3S4W - chains A and B; structure by X-ray diffraction, 3.41 A resolution.

Chain A:
Molecule: Fanconi anemia group I protein homolog
Source organism: Mus musculus
UniProt: Q8K368 (FANCI_MOUSE); residues 1-1302 here = UniProt positions 1-1302
Chain sequence (1308 residues; row label = number of the first residue in the row):
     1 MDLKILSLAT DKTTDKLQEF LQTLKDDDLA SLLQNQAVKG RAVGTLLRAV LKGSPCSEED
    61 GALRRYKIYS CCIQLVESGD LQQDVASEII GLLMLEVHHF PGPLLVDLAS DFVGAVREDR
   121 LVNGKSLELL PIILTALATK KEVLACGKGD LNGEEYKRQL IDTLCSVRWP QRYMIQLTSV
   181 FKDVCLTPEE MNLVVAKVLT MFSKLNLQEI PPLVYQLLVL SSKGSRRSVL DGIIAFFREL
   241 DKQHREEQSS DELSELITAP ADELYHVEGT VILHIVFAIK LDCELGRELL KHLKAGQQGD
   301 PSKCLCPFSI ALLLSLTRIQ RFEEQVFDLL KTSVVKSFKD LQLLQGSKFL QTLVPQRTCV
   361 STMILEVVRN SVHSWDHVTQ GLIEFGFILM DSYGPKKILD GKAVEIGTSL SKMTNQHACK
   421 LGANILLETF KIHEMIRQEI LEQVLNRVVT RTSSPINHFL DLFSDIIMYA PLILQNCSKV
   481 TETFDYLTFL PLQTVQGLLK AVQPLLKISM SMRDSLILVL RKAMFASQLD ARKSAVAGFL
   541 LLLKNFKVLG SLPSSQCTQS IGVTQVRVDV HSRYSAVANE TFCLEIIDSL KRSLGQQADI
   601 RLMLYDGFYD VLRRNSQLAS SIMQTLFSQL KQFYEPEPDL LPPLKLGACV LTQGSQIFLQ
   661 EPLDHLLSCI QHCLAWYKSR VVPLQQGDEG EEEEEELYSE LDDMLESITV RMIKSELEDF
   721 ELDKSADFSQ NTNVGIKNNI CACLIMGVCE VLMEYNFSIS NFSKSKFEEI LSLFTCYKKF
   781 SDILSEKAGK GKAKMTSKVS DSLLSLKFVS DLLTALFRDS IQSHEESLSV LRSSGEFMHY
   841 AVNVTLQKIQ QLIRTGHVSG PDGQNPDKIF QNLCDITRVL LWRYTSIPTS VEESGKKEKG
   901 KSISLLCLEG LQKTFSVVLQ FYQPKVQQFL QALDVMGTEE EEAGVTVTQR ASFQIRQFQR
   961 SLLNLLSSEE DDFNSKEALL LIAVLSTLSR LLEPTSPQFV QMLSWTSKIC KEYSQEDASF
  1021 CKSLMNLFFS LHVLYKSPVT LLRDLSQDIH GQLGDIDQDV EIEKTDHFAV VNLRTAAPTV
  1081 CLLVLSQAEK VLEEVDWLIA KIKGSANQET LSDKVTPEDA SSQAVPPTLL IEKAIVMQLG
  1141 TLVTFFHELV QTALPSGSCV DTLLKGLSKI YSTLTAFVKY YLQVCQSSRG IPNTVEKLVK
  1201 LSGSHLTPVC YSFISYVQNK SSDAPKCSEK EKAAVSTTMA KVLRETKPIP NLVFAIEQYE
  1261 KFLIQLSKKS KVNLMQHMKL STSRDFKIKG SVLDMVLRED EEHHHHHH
Not modelled in the structure: 251-257, 402-410, 684-694, 791-797, 887-901, 1107-1126, 1223-1247, 1301-1308
Differences from the reference sequence: expression tag (1303-1308)
Curated features (UniProtKB/Swiss-Prot):
  - modified residue: S555 (Phosphoserine), T558 (Phosphothreonine), S729 (Phosphoserine), T948 (Phosphothreonine), S1122 (Phosphoserine)
  - cross-link: K522 (Glycyl lysine isopeptide (Lys-Gly) (interchain with G-Cter in ubiquitin))
From the paper describing this entry:
  - post-translational modification sites: K522 (citing earlier work)
  - post-translational modification sites: S555, T558, T564 (by similarity / conservation)
  - conformationally variable residues (order/disorder transition): S555, T564

Chain B:
Molecule: Fanconi anemia group D2 protein homolog
Source organism: Mus musculus
UniProt: Q80V62 (FACD2_MOUSE); numbering as in UniProt; present here: 33-845, 906-1415
Chain sequence (1323 residues; each row starts with the number of its first residue; note: 60 numbers in that range are skipped by the numbering (no residue carries them; nothing is unmodelled there)):
    33 SHNSHEVEEN GSVFVKLLKA SGLTLKTGEN QNQLGVDQVI FQRKLFQALR KHPAYPKVIE
    93 EFVNGLESYT EDSESLRNCL LSCERLQDEE ASMGTFYSKS LIKLLLGIDI LQPAIIKMLF
   153 EKVPQFLFES ENRDGINMAR LIINQLKWLD RIVDGKDLTA QMMQLISVAP VNLQHDFITS
   213 LPEILGDSQH ANVGKELGEL LVQNTSLTVP ILDVFSSLRL DPNFLSKIRQ LVMGKLSSVR
   273 LEDFPVIVKF LLHSVTDTTS LEVIAELREN LNVQQFILPS RIQASQSKLK SKGLASSSGN
   333 QENSDKDCIV LVFDVIKSAI RYEKTISEAW FKAIERIESA AEHKSLDVVM LLIIYSTSTQ
   393 TKKGVEKLLR NKIQSDCIQE QLLDSAFSTH YLVLKDICPS ILLLAQTLFH SQDQRIILFG
   453 SLLYKYAFKF FDTYCQQEVV GALVTHVCSG TEAEVDTALD VLLELIVLNA SAMRLNAAFV
   513 KGILDYLENM SPQQIRKIFC ILSTLAFSQQ PGTSNHIQDD MHLVIRKQLS STVFKYKLIG
   573 IIGAVTMAGI MAEDRSVPSN SSQRSANVSS EQRTQVTSLL QLVHSCTEHS PWASSLYYDE
   633 FANLIQERKL APKTLEWVGQ TIFNDFQDAF VVDFCAAPEG DFPFPVKALY GLEEYSTQDG
   693 IVINLLPLFY QECAKDASRA TSQESSQRSM SSLCLASHFR LLRLCVARQH DGNLDEIDGL
   753 LDCPLFLPDL EPGEKLESMS AKDRSLMCSL TFLTFNWFRE VVNAFCQQTS PEMKGKVLSR
   813 LKDLVELQGI LEKYLAVIPD YVPPFASVDL DTL
   906 DMMPRKTFVS LQNYRAFFRE LDIEVFSILH SGLVTKFILD TEMHTEATEV VQLGPAELLF
   966 LLEDLSQKLE NMLTAPFAKR ICCFKNKGRQ NIGFSHLHQR SVQDIVHCVV QLLTPMCNHL
  1026 ENIHNFFQCL GAEHLSADDK ARATAQEQHT MACCYQKLLQ VLHALFAWKG FTHQSKHRLL
  1086 HSALEVLSNR LKQMEQDQPL EELVSQSFSY LQNFHHSVPS FQCGLYLLRL LMALLEKSAV
  1146 PNQKKEKLAS LAKQLLCRAW PHGEKEKNPT FNDHLHDVLY IYLEHTDNVL KAIEEITGVG
  1206 VPELVSAPKD AASSTFPTLT RHTFVIFFRV MMAELEKTVK GLQAGTAADS QQVHEEKLLY
  1266 WNMAVRDFSI LLNLMKVFDS YPVLHVCLKY GRRFVEAFLK QCMPLLDFSF RKHREDVLSL
  1326 LQTLQLNTRL LHHLCGHSKI RQDTRLTKHV PLLKKSLELL VCRVKAMLVL NNCREAFWLG
  1386 TLKNRDLQGE EIISQDPSSS ESNAEDSEDG
Not modelled in the structure: 33-42, 118-127, 307-334, 586-601, 708-722, 906-913, 941-957, 980-998, 1036-1048, 1144-1147, 1167-1171, 1214-1217, 1248-1251, 1392-1415
Curated features (UniProtKB/Swiss-Prot):
  - modified residue (Phosphoserine): S220, S714, S1255, S1404, S1412
  - cross-link: K559 (Glycyl lysine isopeptide (Lys-Gly) (interchain with G-Cter in ubiquitin))
From the paper describing this entry:
  - post-translational modification sites: K559 (citing earlier work)

Chain A / chain B interface:
Pairs across the interface (102):
  R41(A) with T606(B), hydrogen bond; S610(B)
  R48(A) with S617(B), hydrogen bond (side chain-backbone); E620(B), salt bridge
  K52(A) with E620(B), salt bridge; H621(B), hydrogen bond
  Q83(A) with S546(B), hydrogen bond
  D84(A) with T606(B); Q607(B); S610(B), hydrogen bond
  S87(A) with R558(B)
  I90(A) with R558(B)
  G91(A) with S562(B)
  M94(A) with R558(B); K559(B); S562(B)
  L95(A) with S562(B), hydrogen bond (backbone-side chain); S617(B); C618(B), hydrophobic
  H98(A) with S562(B), hydrogen bond (side chain-backbone); T564(B)
  E128(A) with L555(B); R558(B), salt bridge
  P131(A) with K559(B)
  K182(A) with D517(B), salt bridge
  D183(A) with K559(B), salt bridge
  Y215(A) with G514(B); D517(B)
  V219(A) with D517(B)
  L273(A) with Q469(B)
  F277(A) with F511(B), hydrophobic
  K280(A) with T477(B)
  L281(A) with T477(B); Y518(B)
  R318(A) with Y466(B); E470(B)
  Q320(A) with L435(B); Q438(B)
  D376(A) with Y466(B)
  E442(A) with R353(B), salt bridge
  N446(A) with R353(B), hydrogen bond; Y354(B), hydrogen bond
  V449(A) with Y354(B), hydrophobic
  K479(A) with S350(B); Y354(B)
  E482(A) with K281(B), salt bridge; D346(B); S350(B), hydrogen bond
  D485(A) with K281(B), salt bridge
  Y486(A) with H285(B); S350(B); A351(B); Y354(B), hydrophobic
  F489(A) with T288(B); E355(B)
  R521(A) with W180(B); E215(B)
  K522(A) with D245(B), salt bridge
  F525(A) with P214(B); S249(B)
  Q559(A) with R172(B), hydrogen bond; N176(B), hydrogen bond (backbone-side chain)
  S560(A) with N176(B), hydrogen bond (backbone-side chain)
  I561(A) with L113(B), hydrophobic; L173(B)
  G562(A) with E163(B); G167(B); N169(B), hydrogen bond (backbone-backbone)
  V563(A) with G167(B); I168(B)
  T564(A) with E163(B), hydrogen bond; R172(B), hydrogen bond
  Y574(A) with E61(B), hydrogen bond; R109(B); D166(B); I168(B), hydrophobic
  E580(A) with S114(B), hydrogen bond; Y129(B)
  T581(A) with S114(B)
  L584(A) with S130(B)
  E585(A) with K179(B); W180(B)
  D588(A) with K131(B), salt bridge; W180(B)
  S589(A) with W180(B), hydrogen bond
  K591(A) with D182(B), salt bridge
  R592(A) with W180(B)
  N615(A) with Y129(B)
  Q617(A) with F128(B); Y129(B)
  L618(A) with Y129(B), hydrophobic
  A619(A) with F128(B), hydrophobic
  S620(A) with F128(B)
  S621(A) with Q70(B)
  Q624(A) with D69(B), hydrogen bond; Q70(B); V71(B)
  F627(A) with R75(B)
  Y677(A) with F128(B)
  V681(A) with F128(B), hydrophobic
  L697(A) with D69(B)
  E700(A) with R75(B), salt bridge
Other interface residues (no listed pair), chain A (76 interface residues in all): E88, L92, K125, D282, L445, T450, Q565, V566, R573, V577, C583, S616, E695, E696
Other interface residues (no listed pair), chain B (70 interface residues in all): I72, R117, K135, S248, V347, G473, A474, V476, C480, S563, L614

Summary:
Chain A and chain B form an interface of 76 and 70 residues respectively, with 20 hydrogen bonds and 12 salt
bridges. Among the polar pairs are R48(A)-E620(B), K52(A)-E620(B) and E128(A)-R558(B). From the paper:
modification sites K522(A), S555(A) and K559(B) among others; conformational variability at S555(A) and
T564(A).
Here chain A is Fanconi anemia group I protein homolog and chain B is Fanconi anemia group D2 protein homolog,
both from Mus musculus. Entry 3S4W (Structure of the FANCI-FANCD2 complex) was determined by X-ray
diffraction, deposited together with 3S4Z and 3S51.
